Entry 3KWQ (X-ray diffraction, 3.50 A resolution); this record covers chains H and J of the 10 polymer chains in the assembly.

[Chain H]
Protein: Histone H2B 1.1
Source organism: Xenopus laevis
Reference sequence: P02281 (H2B11_XENLA); residues 30-122 here correspond to UniProt positions 34-126 (UniProt number = residue number + 4)
Amino-acid sequence (93 residues; each row starts with the number of its first residue):
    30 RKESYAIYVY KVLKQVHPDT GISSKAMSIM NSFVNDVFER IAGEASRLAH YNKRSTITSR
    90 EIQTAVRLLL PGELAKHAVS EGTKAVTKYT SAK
Swiss-Prot annotation at these positions:
  - glycosylation: Ser109 (O-linked (GlcNAc) serine)
  - cross-link: Lys117 (Glycyl lysine isopeptide (Lys-Gly) (interchain with G-Cter in ubiquitin))

[Chain J]
Molecule: 146-nt DNA strand
Sequence (146 nucleotides; each row starts with the number of its first residue):
   147 ATCAATATCC ACCTGCAGAT TCTACCAAAA GTGTATTTGG AAACTGCTCC ATCAAAAGGC
   207 ATGTTCAGCG GAATTCCGCT GAACATGCCT TTTGATGGAG CAGTTTCCAA ATACACTTTT
   267 GGTAGAATCT GCAGGTGGAT ATTGAT

[Chain H / chain J interface]
Contacting residue pairs (10):
  Arg30(H) - DA174(J)  sugar contact
  Tyr39(H) - DT166(J)  hydrogen bond to the phosphate
  Ser52(H) - DA165(J)  phosphate contact
  Ser53(H) - DA165(J)  hydrogen bond to the phosphate
  Arg83(H) - DG186(J)  phosphate contact
  Arg83(H) - DA187(J)  salt bridge to the phosphate
  Ser84(H) - DG185(J)  sugar contact
  Ser84(H) - DG186(J)  hydrogen bond to the phosphate
  Thr85(H) - DG185(J)  hydrogen bond to the phosphate
  Thr85(H) - DG186(J)  hydrogen bond to the phosphate
Interface residues without a listed pair, chain H (9 interface residues in all): Glu32, Lys82
Interface residues without a listed pair, chain J (7 interface residues in all): DA175

[Overview]
9 residues of chain H and 7 residues of chain J are in contact, with 5 hydrogen bonds and 1 salt bridge. Among
the polar pairs are Tyr39(H)-DT166(J), Ser53(H)-DA165(J) and Ser84(H)-DG186(J).
Here chain H is Histone H2B 1.1 (Xenopus laevis) and chain J is a 146-nt DNA strand. Entry 3KWQ (Structural
characterization of H3K56Q nucleosomes and nucleosomal arrays) was determined by X-ray diffraction (same
publication as 3KXB).
